Entry 8F2A (electron microscopy, 2.20 A resolution); this record covers chains R and A of the 7 polymer chains in the assembly.

Chain R:
Protein: Calcitonin receptor
Source organism: Homo sapiens
Reference sequence: P30988 (CALCR_HUMAN), isoform P30988-2; residues 25-474 here = UniProt positions 25-474
Amino-acid sequence (501 residues; numbered -7 to 493; the number before each row is that of its first residue; numbers below 1 keep their minus sign (Met-7 is residue -7)):
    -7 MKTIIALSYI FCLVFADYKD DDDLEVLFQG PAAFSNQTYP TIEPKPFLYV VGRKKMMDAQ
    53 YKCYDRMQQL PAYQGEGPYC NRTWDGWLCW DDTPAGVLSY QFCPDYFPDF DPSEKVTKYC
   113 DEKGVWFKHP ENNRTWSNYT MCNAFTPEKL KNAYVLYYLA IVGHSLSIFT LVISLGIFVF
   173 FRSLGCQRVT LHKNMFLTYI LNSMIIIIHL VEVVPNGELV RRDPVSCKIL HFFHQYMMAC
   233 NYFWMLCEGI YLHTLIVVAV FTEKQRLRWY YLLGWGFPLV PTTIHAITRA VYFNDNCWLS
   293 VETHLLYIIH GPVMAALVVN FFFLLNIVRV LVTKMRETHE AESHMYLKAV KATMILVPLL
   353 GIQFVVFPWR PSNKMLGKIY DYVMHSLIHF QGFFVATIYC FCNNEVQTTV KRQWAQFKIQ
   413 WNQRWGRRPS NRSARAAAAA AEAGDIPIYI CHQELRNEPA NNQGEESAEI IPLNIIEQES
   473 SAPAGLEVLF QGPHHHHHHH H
Not modelled in the structure: -7 to 40, 410-493
Construct notes: expression tag (-7 to 24, 475-493); conflict Leu447 (Pro in P30988)
Curated features (UniProtKB/Swiss-Prot):
  - glycosylation (N-linked (GlcNAc...) asparagine): Asn28, Asn73, Asn125, Asn130
  - natural variant: Leu447 (L447P: Probable protective factor against osteoporosis)
Disulfides: Cys55-Cys81, Cys72-Cys112, Cys95-Cys134, Cys219-Cys289
Covalent attachments: N-acetylglucosamine (NAG) linked to Asn73, Asn130

Chain A:
Protein: Guanine nucleotide-binding protein G(s) subunit alpha isoforms short
Source organism: Homo sapiens
Reference sequence: P63092 (GNAS2_HUMAN); residue numbers follow UniProt; this construct covers 1-394
Amino-acid sequence (394 residues; row label = number of the first residue in the row):
     1 MGCLGNSKTE DQRNEEKAQR EANKKIEKQL QKDKQVYRAT HRLLLLGAGE SGKNTIVKQM
    61 RILHVNGFNG EGGEEDPQAA RSNSDGEKAT KVQDIKNNLK EAIETIVAAM SNLVPPVELA
   121 NPENQFRVDY ILSVMNVPDF DFPPEFYEHA KALWEDEGVR ACYERSNEYQ LIDCAQYFLD
   181 KIDVIKQADY VPSDQDLLRC RVLTSGIFET KFQVDKVNFH MFDVGAQRDE RRKWIQCFND
   241 VTAIIFVVAS SSYNMVIRED NQTNRLQAAL KLFDSIWNNK WLRDTSVILF LNKQDLLAEK
   301 VLAGKSKIED YFPEFARYTT PEDATPEPGE DPRVTRAKYF IRDEFLRIST ASGDGRHYCY
   361 PHFTCAVDTE NIRRVFNDCR DIIQRMHLRQ YELL
Not modelled in the structure: 1-10, 61-203, 254-263
Construct notes: engineered mutation Asn54 (Ser in P63092), Ala226 (Gly in P63092), Ala268 (Glu in P63092), Lys271 (Asn in P63092), Asp274 (Lys in P63092), Lys280 (Arg in P63092), Asp284 (Thr in P63092), Thr285 (Ile in P63092)

How chain R and chain A interact:
Contacting residue pairs (39):
  Arg180(R) - Gln390(A)
  Arg180(R) - Tyr391(A)
  Tyr243(R) - Tyr391(A)
  Leu244(R) - Tyr391(A)  hydrophobic
  Leu247(R) - His387(A)
  Leu247(R) - Tyr391(A)  hydrophobic
  Ile248(R) - Gln384(A)  hydrogen bond (backbone-side chain)
  Ile248(R) - His387(A)
  Ile248(R) - Leu388(A)  hydrophobic
  Val249(R) - Arg380(A)  hydrogen bond (backbone-side chain)
  Val252(R) - Arg380(A)
  Val252(R) - Ile383(A)
  Val252(R) - Gln384(A)
  Val252(R) - His387(A)
  Phe253(R) - His41(A)
  Phe253(R) - Val217(A)  hydrophobic
  Phe253(R) - Phe219(A)  hydrophobic
  Phe253(R) - Phe376(A)  hydrophobic
  Phe253(R) - Cys379(A)
  Phe253(R) - Arg380(A)
  Glu255(R) - Met386(A)
  Glu255(R) - His387(A)  salt bridge
  Leu323(R) - Leu393(A)
  Leu323(R) - Leu394(A)  hydrophobic
  Lys326(R) - Asp381(A)  salt bridge
  Lys326(R) - Gln384(A)  hydrogen bond
  Lys326(R) - Arg385(A)  hydrogen bond (backbone-side chain)
  Lys326(R) - Leu394(A)
  Met327(R) - Leu394(A)  hydrophobic
  Glu329(R) - Asp381(A)
  Thr330(R) - Tyr358(A)
  Thr330(R) - Arg385(A)
  Lys340(R) - Leu394(A)
  Ala344(R) - Leu393(A)  hydrophobic
  Ile347(R) - Tyr391(A)
  Ile347(R) - Leu393(A)  hydrophobic
  Leu348(R) - Leu393(A)  hydrophobic
  Asn395(R) - Glu392(A)
  Asn396(R) - Glu392(A)  hydrogen bond (backbone-side chain)
Other interface residues (no listed pair), chain R (26 interface residues in all): His184, Val250, Ile319, Val322, Tyr391, Glu397

In short:
26 residues of chain R face 19 of chain A across their interface, with 5 hydrogen bonds and 2 salt bridges.
Polar pairs include Glu255(R)-His387(A), Lys326(R)-Asp381(A) and Ile248(R)-Gln384(A). Covalently linked
N-acetylglucosamine: at Asn73(R) and Asn130(R).
Chain R is Calcitonin receptor and chain A is Guanine nucleotide-binding protein G(s) subunit alpha isoforms
short, both from Homo sapiens; the structure, Human Amylin3 Receptor in complex with Gs and Pramlintide
analogue peptide San385 (Cluster 5 conformation), was determined by electron microscopy together with 8F0J,
8F0K and 8F2B from the same study.
